PDB entry 5LVR | X-ray diffraction, 2.05 A resolution | chains A and B

== Chain A (and B) ==
Name: Histone acetyltransferase KAT2B
Organism: Homo sapiens
Notes: EC 2.3.1.48; chain B of this document is another copy of the same molecule, construct and numbering; everything in this record applies to it too
UniProt: Q92831 (KAT2B_HUMAN); residues 715-831 here = UniProt positions 715-831
Chain sequence (119 residues; numbered 713 to 831; the number before each row is that of its first residue):
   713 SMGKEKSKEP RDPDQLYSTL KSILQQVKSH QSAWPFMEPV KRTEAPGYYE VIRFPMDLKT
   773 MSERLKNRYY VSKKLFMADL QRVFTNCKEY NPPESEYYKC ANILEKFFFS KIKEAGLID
Unresolved in the structure: 713-723 (chain B: 713-722, 831)
Differences from the reference sequence: expression tag (713-714)
Swiss-Prot annotation at these positions:
  - mutagenesis: Val752 (V752A: Reduced acetyl-lysine binding), Tyr760 (Y760A: Reduced acetyl-lysine binding), Tyr802 (Y802A: Reduced acetyl-lysine binding), Tyr809 (Y809A: Complete loss of acetyl-lysine binding)
Small-molecule neighbours: compound-E (78Y; 5-methyl-2-phenyl-1,2,3-triazole-4-carboxamide): Trp746, Pro747, Phe748, Val752, Glu756, Ala757, Tyr760, Cys799, Tyr802, Asn803, Tyr809
Reported in the primary citation:
  - binding site for compound-E: Asn803

== Interface between chain A and chain B ==
Residue-residue contacts - 30 pairs, chain A then chain B:
  Arg765(A) - Lys786(B)
  Thr797(A) - Gln793(B)
  Lys800(A) - Lys800(B)
  Lys800(A) - Asn814(B)
  Lys800(A) - Glu817(B)  salt bridge
  Lys800(A) - Phe821(B)
  Glu801(A) - Lys785(B)  salt bridge
  Glu801(A) - Met789(B)
  Glu801(A) - Phe821(B)
  Glu801(A) - Lys825(B)
  Tyr802(A) - Lys825(B)  hydrogen bond (backbone-side chain)
  Pro805(A) - Lys818(B)
  Glu806(A) - Lys818(B)  salt bridge
  Tyr810(A) - Glu817(B)
  Tyr810(A) - Lys818(B)  hydrogen bond (side chain-backbone)
  Tyr810(A) - Phe821(B)
  Asn814(A) - Asn814(B)
  Glu817(A) - Lys800(B)  salt bridge
  Glu817(A) - Tyr810(B)
  Glu817(A) - Asn814(B)
  Lys818(A) - Pro805(B)
  Lys818(A) - Glu806(B)  salt bridge
  Lys818(A) - Tyr810(B)
  Phe821(A) - Lys800(B)
  Phe821(A) - Glu801(B)
  Phe821(A) - Tyr810(B)
  Lys825(A) - Lys800(B)  hydrogen bond (side chain-backbone)
  Lys825(A) - Glu801(B)  hydrogen bond (side chain-backbone)
  Lys825(A) - Asn803(B)  hydrogen bond (side chain-backbone)
  Ile830(A) - Glu801(B)
Other interface residues (no listed pair), chain A (16 interface residues in all): Gln793, Asp831
Other interface residues (no listed pair), chain B (20 interface residues in all): Val763, Thr797, Pro804, Ser822, Ile824

== In short ==
The interface between chain A and chain B involves 16 residues on one side and 20 on the other, with 5
hydrogen bonds and 5 salt bridges. Polar contacts include Lys800(A)-Glu817(B), Glu801(A)-Lys785(B) and
Glu806(A)-Lys818(B). Chain A binds compound-E. UniProt lists 4 mutagenesis sites on chain A. The paper reports
a binding site for compound-E at Asn803(A).
Chain A and chain B are both Histone acetyltransferase KAT2B (Homo sapiens); the structure, Crystal structure
of human PCAF bromodomain in complex with compound-E (CPD-E), was determined by X-ray diffraction together
with 5LVQ, 5LUU and 5TB6 from the same study.
